PDB entry 4Z92 | X-ray diffraction, 3.10 A resolution | chains A and C of the 4 polymer chains in the assembly

[Chain A]
Molecule: capsid subunit VP1
Source organism: Human parechovirus 1 (strain Harris)
UniProtKB: Q66578 (POLG_HPE1H); residues 1-234 here correspond to UniProt positions 543-776 (UniProt number = residue number + 542)
Amino-acid sequence (234 residues; row label = number of the first residue in the row):
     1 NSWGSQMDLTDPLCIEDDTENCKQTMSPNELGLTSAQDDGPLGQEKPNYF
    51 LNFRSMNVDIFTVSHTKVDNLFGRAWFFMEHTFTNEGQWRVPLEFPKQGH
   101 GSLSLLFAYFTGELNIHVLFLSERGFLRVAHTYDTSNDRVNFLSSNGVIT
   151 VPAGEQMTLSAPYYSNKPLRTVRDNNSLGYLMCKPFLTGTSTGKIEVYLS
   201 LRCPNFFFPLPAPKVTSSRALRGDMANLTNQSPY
Disordered / not traced: 1-24, 217-234
From the paper describing this entry:
  - conformationally variable residues (order/disorder transition): Thr-216

[Chain C]
Molecule: capsid subunit VP0
Source organism: Human parechovirus 1 (strain Harris)
UniProtKB: Q66578 (POLG_HPE1H); residues 1-289 here = UniProt positions 1-289
Amino-acid sequence (289 residues; row label = number of the first residue in the row):
     1 METIKSIADMATGVVSSVDSTINAVNEKVESVGNEIGGNLLTKVADDASN
    51 ILGPNCFATTAEPENKNVVQATTTVNTTNLTQHPSAPTMPFSPDFSNVDN
   101 FHSMAYDITTGDKNPSKLVRLETHEWTPSWARGYQITHVELPKVFWDHQD
   151 KPAYGQSRYFAAVRCGFHFQVQVNVNQGTAGSALVVYEPKPVVTYDSKLE
   201 FGAFTNLPHVLMNLAETTQADLCIPYVADTNYVKTDSSDLGQLKVYVWTP
   251 LSIPTGSANQVDVTILGSLLQLDFQNPRVFAQDVNIYDN
Disordered / not traced: 1-31, 289

[Chain A / chain C interface]
Pairs across the interface - 49 pairs, chain A then chain C:
  Ala-36(A) with Leu-211(C)
  Gln-37(A) with Leu-211(C); Asn-213(C), hydrogen bond (side chain-backbone); Glu-216(C); Thr-217(C)
  Leu-42(A) with Asn-206(C); Leu-207(C); Pro-208(C)
  Tyr-109(A) with Pro-191(C); Val-227(C), hydrophobic; Ala-228(C); Asp-229(C)
  Asn-166(A) with Asp-288(C)
  Lys-167(A) with Asp-229(C), salt bridge; Thr-230(C)
  Pro-168(A) with Asp-229(C); Thr-230(C); Asn-231(C)
  Leu-169(A) with Ala-228(C); Asp-229(C), hydrogen bond (backbone-backbone)
  Thr-171(A) with Pro-191(C); Asp-229(C)
  Arg-173(A) with Tyr-195(C); Leu-199(C)
  Asp-174(A) with Tyr-195(C)
  Phe-208(A) with Tyr-187(C), hydrophobic; Pro-189(C), hydrophobic; Leu-207(C), hydrophobic; Pro-208(C)
  Pro-209(A) with Asn-206(C); Leu-207(C)
  Leu-210(A) with Leu-199(C), hydrophobic; Asn-206(C); Leu-207(C), hydrophobic
  Pro-211(A) with Leu-199(C); Ala-203(C); Phe-204(C); Asn-206(C); Leu-207(C)
  Ala-212(A) with Leu-199(C); Glu-200(C), hydrogen bond (backbone-backbone); Ala-203(C); Asn-206(C)
  Pro-213(A) with Lys-198(C); Glu-200(C)
  Lys-214(A) with Ser-197(C), hydrogen bond (side chain-backbone); Lys-198(C), hydrogen bond (backbone-backbone); Leu-199(C); Glu-200(C)
Also at the interface, not in a pair above, chain A (19 interface residues in all): Ala-108
Also at the interface, not in a pair above, chain C (26 interface residues in all): Val-192, His-209, Met-212

[Summary]
Chain A and chain C form an interface of 19 and 26 residues respectively; the contacts include 5 hydrogen
bonds and 1 salt bridge. Polar contacts include Lys-167(A)/Asp-229(C), Gln-37(A)/Asn-213(C) and
Lys-214(A)/Ser-197(C). From the paper: conformational variability at Thr-216(A).
Chain A is capsid subunit VP1 and chain C is capsid subunit VP0, both from Human parechovirus 1 (strain
Harris); the structure, crystal structure of parechovirus-1 virion, was determined by X-ray diffraction.
